PDB entry 7WV3 | electron microscopy, 2.26 A resolution | chains D and E of the 6 polymer chains in the assembly

[Chain D]
Protein: Toll-like receptor 3
From: Homo sapiens
UniProtKB: O15455 (TLR3_HUMAN); residue numbers follow UniProt; this construct covers 24-904
Amino-acid sequence (890 residues; numbered 24 to 913; the number before each row is that of its first residue):
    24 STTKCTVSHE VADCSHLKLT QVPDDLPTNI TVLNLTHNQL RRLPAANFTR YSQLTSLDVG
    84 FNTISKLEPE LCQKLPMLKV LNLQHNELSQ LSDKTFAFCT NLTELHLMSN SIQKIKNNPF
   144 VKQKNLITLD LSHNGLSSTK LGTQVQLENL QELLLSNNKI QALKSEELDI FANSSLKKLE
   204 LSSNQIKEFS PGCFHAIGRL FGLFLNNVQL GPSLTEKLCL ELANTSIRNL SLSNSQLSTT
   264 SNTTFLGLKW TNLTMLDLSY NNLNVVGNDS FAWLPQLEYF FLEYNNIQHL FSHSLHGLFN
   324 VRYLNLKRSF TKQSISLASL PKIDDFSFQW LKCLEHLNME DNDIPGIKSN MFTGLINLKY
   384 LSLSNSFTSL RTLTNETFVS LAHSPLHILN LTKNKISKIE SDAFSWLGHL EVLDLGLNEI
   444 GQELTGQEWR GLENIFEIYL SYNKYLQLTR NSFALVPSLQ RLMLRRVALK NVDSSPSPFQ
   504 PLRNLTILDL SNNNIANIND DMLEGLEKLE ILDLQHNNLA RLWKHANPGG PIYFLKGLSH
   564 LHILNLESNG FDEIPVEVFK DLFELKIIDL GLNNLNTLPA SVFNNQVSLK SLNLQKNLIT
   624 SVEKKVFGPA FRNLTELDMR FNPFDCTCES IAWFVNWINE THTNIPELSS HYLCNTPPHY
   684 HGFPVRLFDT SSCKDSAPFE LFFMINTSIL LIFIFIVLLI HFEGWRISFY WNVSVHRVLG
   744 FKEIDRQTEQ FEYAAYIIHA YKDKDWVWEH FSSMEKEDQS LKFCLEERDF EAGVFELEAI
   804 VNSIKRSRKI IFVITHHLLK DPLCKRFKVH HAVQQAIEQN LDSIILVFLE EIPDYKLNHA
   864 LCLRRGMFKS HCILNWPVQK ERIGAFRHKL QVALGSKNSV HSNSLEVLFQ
Disordered / not traced: 24-28, 697-913
Sequence notes: expression tag (905-913)
Cystine bridges: Cys95-Cys122, Cys649-Cys677
Covalent attachments: N-acetylglucosamine (NAG) linked to Asn57, Asn196, Asn247, Asn252, Asn265, Asn291, Asn398, Asn413, Asn507
UniProt features mapped onto this chain:
  - modified residue (Phosphotyrosine): Tyr759, Tyr858
  - glycosylation (N-linked (GlcNAc...) asparagine): Asn52, Asn57, Asn70, Asn124, Asn196, Asn247, Asn252, Asn265, Asn275, Asn291, Asn398, Asn413, Asn507, Asn636, Asn662
  - cross-link (Glycyl lysine isopeptide (Lys-Gly)): Lys765 (interchain with G-Cter in ubiquitin), Lys812 (interchain with G-Cter in ubiquitin), Lys831 (interchain with G-Cter in ubiquitin)
  - natural variant: Ser134 (S134P: No effect on IFNL1 induction), Arg251 (R251G: No effect on IFNL1 induction), Pro554 (P554S: In IMD83), Phe732 (F732L: No effect on IFNL1 induction), Glu746 to His904 (deletion: Inhibition of IFNL1 induction), Trp769 to His904 (deletion: Inhibition of IFNL1 induction), Arg867 (R867Q: Inhibition of IFNL1 induction), Met870 (M870V: Inhibition of IFNL1 induction)
  - mutagenesis: Cys95 (C95A: Reduced response to ds-RNA), Cys122 (C122A: Reduced response to ds-RNA), Asn196 (N196G: Reduced expression levels; when associated with R-247), Asn247 (N247R: Reduced response to ds-RNA. Reduced expression levels; when associated with G-196), His539 (H539A: No effect; H539E: Loss of RNA binding. Constitutive activation of NF-kappa-B), Asn541 (N541A: Loss of RNA binding. Abolishes activation of NF-kappa-B), Tyr759 (Y759F: Reduced activation of NF-kappa-B in response to ds-RNA. Reduced induction of IL-8 in response to ds-RNA. Loss of interaction with WDFY1), Lys812 (K812R: Loss of ubiquitination by ZNRF1), Lys831 (K831R: Loss of ubiquitination by TRIM3), Tyr858 (Y858F: Loss of interaction with WDFY1)
From the paper describing this entry:
  - binding site for the 80-nt RNA strand (chain E): His39, His60, His539, Asn541

[Chain E]
Molecule: 80-nt RNA strand
Sequence (80 nucleotides; each row starts with the number of its first residue):
     1 CCCCCCCCCC CCCCCCCCCC CCCCCCCCCC CCCCCCCCCC CCCCCCCCCC CCCCCCCCCC
    61 CCCCCCCCCC CCCCCCCCCC

[Chain D / chain E interface]
Residue-residue contacts (25):
  Arg64(D) - C43(E)  sugar contact
  Arg64(D) - C44(E)  salt bridge to the phosphate
  Thr86(D) - C43(E)  base contact
  Thr86(D) - C44(E)  sugar contact
  Ser88(D) - C44(E)  sugar contact
  Ser88(D) - C45(E)  sugar contact
  Glu110(D) - C44(E)  sugar contact
  Glu110(D) - C45(E)  sugar contact
  Arg489(D) - C24(E)  phosphate contact
  Arg489(D) - C25(E)  salt bridge to the phosphate
  Asn515(D) - C24(E)  hydrogen bond to the phosphate
  Asn517(D) - C22(E)  hydrogen bond to the sugar
  Asn517(D) - C23(E)  sugar contact
  His539(D) - C23(E)  salt bridge to the phosphate
  Asn540(D) - C22(E)  sugar contact
  Asn541(D) - C21(E)  hydrogen bond to the sugar
  Asn541(D) - C22(E)  sugar contact
  Ser571(D) - C22(E)  phosphate contact
  Ser571(D) - C23(E)  hydrogen bond to the phosphate
  Asn572(D) - C21(E)  sugar contact
  Asn572(D) - C22(E)  sugar contact
  Gly573(D) - C21(E)  phosphate contact
  Gly573(D) - C22(E)  phosphate contact
  Asn597(D) - C21(E)  sugar contact
  Asn597(D) - C22(E)  phosphate contact
Interface residues without a listed pair, chain D (18 interface residues in all): Gln62, Arg65, Ser112, Ala543
Interface residues without a listed pair, chain E (9 interface residues in all): C46

[Overview]
18 residues of chain D face 9 of chain E across their interface; the contacts include 4 hydrogen bonds and 3
salt bridges. Polar contacts include Asn517(D)-C22(E), Asn541(D)-C21(E) and Asn515(D)-C24(E). From the paper:
a binding site for the 80-nt RNA strand (chain E) at His39(D), His60(D) and His539(D) among others.
Here chain D is Toll-like receptor 3 (Homo sapiens) and chain E is an 80-nt RNA strand. Entry 7WV3 (Toll-like
receptor3 linear cluster) was determined by electron microscopy together with 7WV4, 7WV5, 7WVE and 7WVJ from
the same study.
